5R1E - chains A and B; structure by X-ray diffraction, 1.70 A resolution.

== Chain A ==
Protein: Pre-mRNA-splicing factor 8
Organism: Saccharomyces cerevisiae (strain ATCC 204508 / S288c)
Notes: fragment: yPrp8 RNaseH
UniProtKB: P33334 (PRP8_YEAST); numbering as in UniProt (aligned over 1836-2090)
Chain sequence (258 residues; each row starts with the number of its first residue):
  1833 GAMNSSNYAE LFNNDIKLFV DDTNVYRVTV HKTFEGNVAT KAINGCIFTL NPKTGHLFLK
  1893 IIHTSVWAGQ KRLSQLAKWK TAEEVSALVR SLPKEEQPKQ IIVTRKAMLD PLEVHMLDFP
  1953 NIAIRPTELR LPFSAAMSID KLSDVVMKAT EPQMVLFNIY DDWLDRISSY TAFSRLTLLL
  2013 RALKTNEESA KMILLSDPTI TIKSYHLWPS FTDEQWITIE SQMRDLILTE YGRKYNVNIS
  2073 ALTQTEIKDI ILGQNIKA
Not modelled in the structure: 2070-2090
Differences from the reference sequence: expression tag (1833-1835)
Curated features (UniProtKB/Swiss-Prot):
  - mutagenesis: Asp1853 (D1853A: Alters protein folding. Severely impaired growth. Strongly reduced growth at 35 degrees Celsius; when associated with A-1854; D1853N: Reduced growth at 30 degrees Celsius ...), Asp1854 (D1854A: Reduced growth at 30 degrees Celsius. Strongly reduced growth at 16 degrees Celsius. Strongly reduced growth at 35 degrees Celsius; when associated with A-1853 ...), Thr1855 (T1855A: Reduced growth at 30 degrees Celsius. Strongly reduced growth at 16 degrees Celsius), Thr1936 (T1936A: Reduced growth at 30 degrees Celsius. Strongly reduced growth at 16 degrees Celsius), Arg1937 (R1937K: Severely impaired growth. Reduced growth at 30 degrees Celsius. Strongly reduced growth at 16 degrees Celsius)

== Chain B ==
Protein: A1 cistron-splicing factor AAR2
Organism: Saccharomyces cerevisiae (strain ATCC 204508 / S288c)
Notes: fragment: GAMA - Aar2(1-152) - SSSSS - Aar2(171-317); engineered mutation(s): L153_D170delinsSSSSS
UniProtKB: P32357 (AAR2_YEAST); aligned to UniProt positions 1-317 over residues 1-317
Chain sequence (308 residues; row label = number of the first residue in the row; note: 13 numbers in that range are skipped by the numbering (no residue carries them; nothing is unmodelled there); numbers below 1 keep their minus sign (Gly-3 is residue -3)):
    -3 GAMAMNTVPF TSAPIEVTIG IDQYSFNVKE NQPFHGIKDI PIGHVHVIHF QHADNSSMRY
    57 GYWFDCRMGN FYIQYDPKDG LYKMMEERDG AKFENIVHNF KERQMMVSYP KIDEDDTWYN
   117 LTEFVQMDKI RKIVRKDENQ FSYVDSSMTT VQENEL
   166 SSSSSDPAHS LNYTVINFKS REAIRPGHEM EDFLDKSYYL NTVMLQGIFK NSSNYFGELQ
   226 FAFLNAMFFG NYGSSLQWHA MIELICSSAT VPKHMLDKLD EILYYQIKTL PEQYSDILLN
   286 ERVWNICLYS SFQKNSLHNT EKIMENKYPE LL
Not modelled in the structure: -3 to 0, 166-169
Differences from the reference sequence: expression tag (-3 to 0); conflict Ser166 (Leu153 in P32357), Ser167 (Lys154 in P32357), Ser170 (Leu157 in P32357)
Curated features (UniProtKB/Swiss-Prot):
  - region: Leu261 to Ile282 (Leucine-zipper)
  - modified residue: Ser253 (Phosphoserine), Thr274 (Phosphothreonine)

== How chain A and chain B interact ==
Residue-residue contacts (18; chain A residue first):
  Gln1907(A) with Met195(B); Leu199(B)
  Leu1908(A) with Met195(B), hydrophobic
  Trp1911(A) with Glu194(B); Met195(B), hydrophobic; Phe198(B), hydrophobic
  Asp1942(A) with Lys184(B), salt bridge; Phe198(B)
  Glu1945(A) with Lys184(B), salt bridge
  Val1946(A) with Ile189(B), hydrophobic; Glu194(B); Phe198(B), hydrophobic
  His1947(A) with Glu194(B)
  Leu1949(A) with Lys184(B); Ser185(B); Arg186(B); Ile189(B), hydrophobic
  Asp1950(A) with Arg186(B), salt bridge

== In short ==
Chain A and chain B form an interface of 9 and 8 residues respectively; the contacts include 3 salt bridges.
Polar pairs include Asp1942(A)-Lys184(B), Glu1945(A)-Lys184(B) and Asp1950(A)-Arg186(B). UniProt lists 5
mutagenesis sites on chain A.
Chain A is Pre-mRNA-splicing factor 8 and chain B is A1 cistron-splicing factor AAR2, both from Saccharomyces
cerevisiae (strain ATCC 204508 / S288c); the structure, PanDDA analysis group deposition -- Auto-refined data
of Aar2/RNaseH for ground state model 29, DMSO-free, was determined by X-ray diffraction, deposited together
with 5QY1, 5QY2, 5QY3, 5QY4, 5QY5, 5QY6 and 128 further entries.
